5OL2 - chains A and C of the 3 polymer chains in the assembly; structure by X-ray diffraction, 3.10 A resolution.

# Chain A
Protein: Electron transfer flavoprotein large subunit
Organism: Clostridioides difficile
Reference sequence: A0A031WK27 (A0A031WK27_CLODI); residues 1-331 here = UniProt positions 1-331
Sequence (331 residues; numbered 1 to 331; the number before each row is that of its first residue):
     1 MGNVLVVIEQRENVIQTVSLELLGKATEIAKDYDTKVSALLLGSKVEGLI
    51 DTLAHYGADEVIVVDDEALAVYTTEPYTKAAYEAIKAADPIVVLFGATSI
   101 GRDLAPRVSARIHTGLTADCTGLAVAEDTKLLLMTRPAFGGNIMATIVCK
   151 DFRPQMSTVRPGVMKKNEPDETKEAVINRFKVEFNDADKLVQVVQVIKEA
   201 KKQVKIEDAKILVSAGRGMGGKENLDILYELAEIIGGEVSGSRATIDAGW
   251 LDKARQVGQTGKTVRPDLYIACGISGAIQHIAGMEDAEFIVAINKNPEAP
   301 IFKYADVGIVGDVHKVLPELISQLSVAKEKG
Ion coordination: Ca2+: Glu-75, Asp-188
Residues lining bound ligands:
  - FAD (flavin-adenine dinucleotide), molecule 1: Leu-116, Thr-117, Ala-118, Arg-136, Ala-138, Ala-145, Ile-147
  - FAD, molecule 2: Gly-216, Arg-217, Gly-218, Ser-242, Arg-243, Ala-244, Gln-256, Val-257, Gly-258, Gln-259, Thr-260, Gly-261, Gly-273, Ile-274, Ser-275, Gly-276, Ala-277, Gln-279, His-280, Asn-294, Lys-295, Asn-296, Ala-299, Gly-311, Asp-312, Val-313, His-314
From the paper describing this entry:
  - binding site for flavin-adenine dinucleotide: Arg-136
  - mutagenesis - R255Q: increased catalytic activity
  - mutagenesis - R136K, R136M, R136Q: decreased expression
  - conformationally variable residues (loop rearrangement): Lys-198, Gln-203

# Chain C
Protein: Acyl-CoA dehydrogenase
Organism: Clostridioides difficile
Notes: EC 1.3.8.1, 1.3.99.-
Reference sequence: A0A031WJ47 (A0A031WJ47_CLODI); numbering as in UniProt (aligned over 1-378)
Sequence (378 residues; each row starts with the number of its first residue):
     1 MDLNSKKYQMLKELYVSFAENEVKPLATELDEEERFPYETVEKMAKAGMM
    51 GIPYPKEYGGEGGDTVGYIMAVEELSRVCGTTGVILSAHTSLGSWPIYQY
   101 GNEEQKQKFLRPLASGEKLGAFGLTEPNAGTDASGQQTTAVLDGDEYILN
   151 GSKIFITNAIAGDIYVVMAMTDKSKGNKGISAFIVEKGTPGFSFGVKEKK
   201 MGIRGSATSELIFEDCRIPKENLLGKEGQGFKIAMSTLDGGRIGIAAQAL
   251 GLAQGALDETVKYVKERVQFGRPLSKFQNTQFQLADMEVKVQAARHLVYQ
   301 AAINKDLGKPYGVEAAMAKLFAAETAMEVTTKAVQLHGGYGYTRDYPVER
   351 MMRDAKITEIYEGTSEVQRMVISGKLLK
Ion coordination: Ca2+: Glu-29, Glu-33
Residues lining bound ligands:
  - coenzyme A persulfide (COS): Leu-92, Leu-124, Thr-125, Gly-130, Thr-131, Asp-132, Ala-133, Ser-134, Asn-177, Phe-231, Met-235, Leu-238, Arg-242, Glu-362, Gly-363, Val-367, Met-370
  - FAD (flavin-adenine dinucleotide), molecule 1: Phe-122, Gly-123, Leu-124, Thr-125, Gly-130, Thr-131, Phe-155, Ile-156, Thr-157, Lys-200, Thr-208, Ile-357, Ile-360, Tyr-361, Glu-362, Gly-363, Thr-364, Glu-366
  - FAD, molecule 2: Tyr-340, Thr-343, Asp-345, Tyr-346
From the paper describing this entry:
  - binding site for flavin-adenine dinucleotide: Phe-155, Glu-198, Tyr-340, Thr-343, Tyr-346

# How chain A and chain C interact
Contacting residue pairs (10; chain A residue first):
  Arg-243(A) / Asp-345(C)  salt bridge
  Gln-259(A) / Tyr-263(C)
  Gln-259(A) / Glu-266(C)  hydrogen bond
  Gln-259(A) / Tyr-346(C)  hydrogen bond
  Thr-260(A) / Asp-345(C)
  Thr-260(A) / Tyr-346(C)
  Ile-278(A) / Glu-266(C)
  Ile-278(A) / Arg-267(C)
  Gln-279(A) / Tyr-340(C)  hydrogen bond
  Ala-282(A) / Glu-266(C)
Interface features reported in the paper:
  - pairs named by the authors: Arg-243(A)/Asp-345(C) (salt bridge)

# Overview
Chain A and chain C each contribute 6 residues to their interface, with 3 hydrogen bonds and 1 salt bridge.
Polar contacts include Arg-243(A)/Asp-345(C), Gln-259(A)/Glu-266(C) and Gln-259(A)/Tyr-346(C). The paper
describes a salt bridge between Arg-243(A) and Asp-345(C). From the paper: a binding site for flavin-adenine
dinucleotide at Arg-136(A) and Phe-155(C) among others; R136K, R136M and R136Q of chain A reduce expression.
Chain A is Electron transfer flavoprotein large subunit and chain C is Acyl-CoA dehydrogenase, both from
Clostridioides difficile; the structure, The electron transferring flavoprotein/butyryl-CoA dehydrogenase
complex from Clostridium difficile, was determined by X-ray diffraction.
